9JR4 - chains B and E; structure by X-ray diffraction, 2.76 A resolution.

[Chain B]
Name: Angiotensin-converting enzyme
Organism: Petaurus norfolcensis
Notes: EC 3.4.-.-
UniProt: A0A8D2KIZ1 (A0A8D2KIZ1_UROPR); the author numbering skips numbers that UniProt does not, so the offset changes along the chain: 19-528 = UniProt 19-528; 532-618 = UniProt 529-615
Sequence (597 residues; each row starts with the number of its first residue; note: 3 numbers in that range are skipped by the numbering (no residue carries them; nothing is unmodelled there)):
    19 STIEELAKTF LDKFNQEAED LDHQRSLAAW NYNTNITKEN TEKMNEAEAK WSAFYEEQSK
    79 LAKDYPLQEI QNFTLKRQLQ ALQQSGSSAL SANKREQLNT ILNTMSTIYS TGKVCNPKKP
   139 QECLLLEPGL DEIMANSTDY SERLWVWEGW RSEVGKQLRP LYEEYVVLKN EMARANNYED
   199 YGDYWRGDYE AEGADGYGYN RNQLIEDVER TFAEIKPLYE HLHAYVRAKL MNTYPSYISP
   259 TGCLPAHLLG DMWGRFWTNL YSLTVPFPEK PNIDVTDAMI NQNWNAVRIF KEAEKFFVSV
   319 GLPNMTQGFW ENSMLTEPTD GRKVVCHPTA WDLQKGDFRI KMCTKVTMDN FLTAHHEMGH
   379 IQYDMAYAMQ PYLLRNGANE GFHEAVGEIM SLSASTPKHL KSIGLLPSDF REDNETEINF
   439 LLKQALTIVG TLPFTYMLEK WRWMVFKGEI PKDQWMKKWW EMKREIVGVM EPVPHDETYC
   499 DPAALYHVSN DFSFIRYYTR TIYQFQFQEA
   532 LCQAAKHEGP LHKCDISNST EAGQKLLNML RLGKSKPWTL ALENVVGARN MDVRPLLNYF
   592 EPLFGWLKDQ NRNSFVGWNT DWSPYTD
Disordered / not traced: 19-21, 613-618
Disulfides: C133-C141, C344-C361, C533-C545
Glycans and other covalent adducts: N-acetylglucosamine (NAG) linked to N53, N90, N549; glycan linked to N322
Ion coordination: Zn2+: H374, E375, E402

[Chain E]
Name: Spike glycoprotein
Organism: Bat coronavirus RaTG13
Notes: fragment: receptor-binding domain
Sequence (198 residues; row label = number of the first residue in the row):
   332 PTNLCPFGEV FNATTFASVY AWNRKRISNC VADYSVLYNS TSFSTFKCYG VSPTKLNDLC
   392 FTNVYADSFV ITGDEVRQIA PGQTGKIADY NYKLPDDFTG CVIAWNSKHI DAKEGGNFNY
   452 LYRLFRKANL KPFERDISTE IYQAGSKPCN GQTGLNCYYP LYRYGFYPTD GVGHQPYRVV
   512 VLSFELLNAP ATVCGHHH
Disulfides: C336-C361, C379-C432, C391-C525, C480-C488
Glycans and other covalent adducts: N-acetylglucosamine (NAG) linked to N343, N370

[Chain B / chain E interface]
Contacting residue pairs - 33 pairs, chain B then chain E:
  L24(B) - A475(E)
  L24(B) - G476(E)
  L24(B) - N487(E)
  L24(B) - Y489(E)
  T27(B) - F456(E)
  T27(B) - Y473(E)
  T27(B) - Y489(E)
  F28(B) - Y489(E)  hydrogen bond (backbone-side chain)
  D30(B) - L455(E)
  K31(B) - F456(E)
  K31(B) - Y489(E)
  K31(B) - Y493(E)
  Q34(B) - K417(E)  hydrogen bond
  Q34(B) - Y453(E)  hydrogen bond
  E35(B) - Y493(E)  hydrogen bond
  H41(B) - Y498(E)
  H41(B) - D501(E)  salt bridge
  Q42(B) - Y498(E)  hydrogen bond
  L45(B) - Y498(E)  hydrophobic
  L45(B) - T500(E)
  L79(B) - L486(E)  hydrophobic
  D82(B) - L486(E)
  Y83(B) - N487(E)  hydrogen bond
  Y83(B) - Y489(E)
  N330(B) - T500(E)
  Q352(B) - H505(E)
  K353(B) - D501(E)
  K353(B) - G502(E)  hydrogen bond (backbone-backbone)
  K353(B) - H505(E)
  G354(B) - G502(E)
  D355(B) - T500(E)  hydrogen bond
  D355(B) - G502(E)
  R357(B) - T500(E)  hydrogen bond
Interface residues without a listed pair, chain B (20 interface residues in all): D38
Interface residues without a listed pair, chain E (18 interface residues in all): F449, R494

[Overview]
The interface between chain B and chain E involves 20 residues on one side and 18 on the other, with 9
hydrogen bonds and 1 salt bridge. Among the polar pairs are H41(B)-D501(E), F28(B)-Y489(E) and Q34(B)-K417(E).
Covalently linked N-acetylglucosamine: at N53(B), N90(B) and N549(B).
Here chain B is Angiotensin-converting enzyme (Petaurus norfolcensis) and chain E is Spike glycoprotein (Bat
coronavirus RaTG13). Entry 9JR4 (Crystal structure of RaTG13 receptor-binding domain complexed with squirrel
ACE2) was determined by X-ray diffraction together with 9JR5, 9JR7, 9JRC and 9KUD from the same study.
